Entry 8IMJ (electron microscopy, 2.59 A resolution); this record covers chains E and G of the 52 polymer chains in the assembly.

# Chain E
Molecule: ApcA2
Organism: Anthocerotibacter panamensis
Sequence (161 residues; numbered 1 to 161; the number before each row is that of its first residue):
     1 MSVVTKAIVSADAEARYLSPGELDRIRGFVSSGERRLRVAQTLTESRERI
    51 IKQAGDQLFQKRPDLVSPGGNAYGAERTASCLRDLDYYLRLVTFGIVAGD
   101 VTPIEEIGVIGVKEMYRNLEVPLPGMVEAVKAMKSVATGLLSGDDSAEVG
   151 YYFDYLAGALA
Disordered / not traced: 1
Small-molecule neighbours: phycocyanobilin (CYC): L58, L65, N71, A72, E76, R77, S80, C81, R83, D84, Y87, Y88, L91, I107, G108, M115, Y116, L119, V121, P122, G125, M126

# Chain G
Molecule: ApcB3
Organism: Anthocerotibacter panamensis
Sequence (161 residues; numbered 1 to 161; the number before each row is that of its first residue):
     1 MQDVIGKVIAEYDTKGKYLDAAALDLLRSYFDSGDLRLKAAQAITANAEV
    51 IVRAASAKALHYTPVTKPGGNMYYARRYASCIRDLDYFLRYATYAMLADN
   101 TTLLDEYVLKGLTETYRALGVPLDISVRAINALKEVVAGQVGPKAGQEMA
   151 KYFDHLAKGLG
Small-molecule neighbours:
  - phycocyanobilin (CYC), molecule 1: H61, Y62, T66, K67, Y73, Y74, A75, Y78
  - phycocyanobilin (CYC), molecule 2: V65, N71, M72, R76, R77, S80, C81, R83, D84, Y87, F88, Y91, Y107, V108, L112, T115, Y116, L119, V121, P122, I125, S126, A129

# How chain E and chain G interact
Residue-residue contacts (50; chain E residue first):
  S2(E) - D3(G)  hydrogen bond
  V4(E) - Y30(G)
  V4(E) - L97(G)
  T5(E) - M1(G)
  T5(E) - D3(G)
  I8(E) - Y94(G)
  I8(E) - A98(G)  hydrophobic
  I8(E) - L103(G)  hydrophobic
  V9(E) - M1(G)  hydrophobic
  A11(E) - Y94(G)
  D12(E) - R90(G)  salt bridge
  D12(E) - Y91(G)  hydrogen bond
  D12(E) - Y94(G)
  D12(E) - Y107(G)
  A15(E) - R90(G)
  R16(E) - R90(G)
  R16(E) - Y94(G)  hydrogen bond (backbone-side chain)
  Y17(E) - T45(G)
  Y17(E) - A48(G)
  Y17(E) - L89(G)
  Y17(E) - R90(G)
  Y17(E) - Y94(G)
  L18(E) - L97(G)  hydrophobic
  L23(E) - L38(G)
  I26(E) - L38(G)  hydrophobic
  R27(E) - L38(G)
  F29(E) - I5(G)  hydrophobic
  F29(E) - F31(G)  hydrophobic
  V30(E) - F31(G)  hydrophobic
  G33(E) - F31(G)
  R36(E) - F31(G)
  L37(E) - L27(G)  hydrophobic
  L37(E) - R28(G)
  L37(E) - F31(G)  hydrophobic
  Q41(E) - L19(G)  hydrogen bond (side chain-backbone)
  Q41(E) - L24(G)
  R47(E) - Y18(G)
  D86(E) - Y18(G)  hydrogen bond
  L89(E) - Y18(G)
  R90(E) - D13(G)  salt bridge
  R90(E) - G16(G)
  R90(E) - K17(G)
  R90(E) - Y18(G)  hydrogen bond (backbone-side chain)
  F94(E) - I9(G)  hydrophobic
  F94(E) - K17(G)
  F94(E) - L19(G)  hydrophobic
  V97(E) - I9(G)  hydrophobic
  V97(E) - L19(G)  hydrophobic
  A98(E) - I5(G)  hydrophobic
  I107(E) - D13(G)
Also at the interface, not in a pair above, chain E (31 interface residues in all): T44, T93, P103
Also at the interface, not in a pair above, chain G (32 interface residues in all): Y12, D20, G34, A41, Q42, I44, T93

# Overview
Chain E and chain G form an interface of 31 and 32 residues respectively; the contacts include 6 hydrogen
bonds and 2 salt bridges. Polar contacts include D12(E)-R90(G), R90(E)-D13(G) and S2(E)-D3(G). Ligands of
chain E: phycocyanobilin. Chain G binds phycocyanobilin.
Here chain E is ApcA2 and chain G is ApcB3, both from Anthocerotibacter panamensis. Entry 8IMJ (A'1-A'2,
A'3-A'4, B1-B2, C1-C2 cylinder in cyanobacterial phycobilisome from Anthocerotibacter panamensis (Cluster B))
was determined by electron microscopy, deposited together with 8IMI, 8IMK, 8IML, 8IMM, 8IMN and 8IMO.
